Entry 8CLD (X-ray diffraction, 3.20 A resolution); this record covers chains D and E of the 6 polymer chains in the assembly.

== Chain D ==
Protein: Tubulin beta-2B chain
Organism: Bos taurus
UniProt: Q6B856 (TBB2B_BOVIN); residue numbers follow UniProt; this construct covers 1-445
Sequence (445 residues; row label = number of the first residue in the row):
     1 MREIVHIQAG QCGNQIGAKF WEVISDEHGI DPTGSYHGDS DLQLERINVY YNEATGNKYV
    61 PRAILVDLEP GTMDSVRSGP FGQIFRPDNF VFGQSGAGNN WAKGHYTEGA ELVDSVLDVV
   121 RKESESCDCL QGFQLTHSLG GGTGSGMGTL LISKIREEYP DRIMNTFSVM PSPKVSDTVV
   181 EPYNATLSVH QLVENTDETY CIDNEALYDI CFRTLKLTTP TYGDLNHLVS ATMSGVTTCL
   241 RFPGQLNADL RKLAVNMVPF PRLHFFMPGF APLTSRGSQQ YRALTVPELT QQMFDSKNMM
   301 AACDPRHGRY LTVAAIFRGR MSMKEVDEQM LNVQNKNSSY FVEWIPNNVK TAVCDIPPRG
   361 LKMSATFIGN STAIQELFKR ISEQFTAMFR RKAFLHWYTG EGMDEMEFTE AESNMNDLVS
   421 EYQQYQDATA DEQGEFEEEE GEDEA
Unresolved in the structure: 274-283, 432-445
Residues lining bound ligands:
  - BKF ((1S,2S,3S,5S,6S,16Z,18Z,20R,21S)-11-chloro-21-hydroxy-12,20-dimethoxy-2,5,9,16-tetramethyl-8,23-dioxo-4,24-dioxa-9,22-diazatetracyclo[19.3.1.1~10,14~.0~3,5~]hexacosa-10(26),11,13,16,18-pentaen-6-yl 2-methylpropanoate): Gly98, Asn99, Asn100, Lys103, Thr178, Val179, Val180, Phe394, Trp397
  - GDP (guanosine-5'-diphosphate): Gly10, Gln11, Cys12, Gln15, Ile16, Asp67, Ala97, Asn99, Ser138, Gly140, Gly141, Gly142, Thr143, Gly144, Ser145, Val169, Pro171, Val175, Ser176, Glu181, Asn204, Tyr222, Leu225, Asn226
UniProt features mapped onto this chain:
  - motif: Met1 to Ile4 (MREI motif)
  - binding site (GTP): Gln11, Glu69, Ser138, Gly142, Thr143, Gly144, Asn204, Asn226
  - binding site (Mg(2+)): Glu69
  - modified residue: Ser40 (Phosphoserine), Thr55 (Phosphothreonine), Lys58 (N6-acetyllysine), Ser172 (Phosphoserine), Thr285 (Phosphothreonine), Thr290 (Phosphothreonine), Arg318 (Omega-N-methylarginine), Glu438 (5-glutamyl polyglutamate)
  - cross-link (Glycyl lysine isopeptide (Lys-Gly)): Lys58 (interchain with G-Cter in ubiquitin), Lys324 (interchain with G-Cter in ubiquitin)

== Chain E ==
Protein: Stathmin-4
Organism: Mus musculus
UniProt: P63042 (STMN4_MOUSE); residues -43 to 145 here correspond to UniProt positions 1-189 (UniProt number = residue number + 44)
Sequence (189 residues; row label = number of the first residue in the row; numbers below 1 keep their minus sign (Met-43 is residue -43)):
   -43 MTLAAYKEKM KELPLVSLFC SCFLSDPLNK SSYKYEADTV DLNWCVISDM EVIELNKCTS
    17 GQSFEVILKP PSFDGVPEFN ASLPRRRDPS LEEIQKKLEA AEERRKYQEA ELLKHLAEKR
    77 EHEREVIQKA IEENNNFIKM AKEKLAQKME SNKENREAHL AAMLERLQEK DKHAEEVRKN
   137 KELKEEASR
Unresolved in the structure: -43 to 5, 29-43, 142-145

== Chain D / chain E interface ==
Contacting residue pairs (23):
  Tyr106(D) - His129(E)  hydrogen bond
  Tyr106(D) - Ala130(E)  hydrophobic
  Tyr106(D) - Val133(E)  hydrophobic
  Tyr106(D) - Arg134(E)  hydrogen bond (backbone-side chain)
  Ala110(D) - Arg134(E)
  Ser153(D) - Leu123(E)
  Lys154(D) - Asp127(E)  salt bridge
  Arg156(D) - Leu123(E)
  Glu157(D) - Leu120(E)
  Glu157(D) - Leu123(E)
  Glu157(D) - Gln124(E)
  Glu157(D) - Asp127(E)
  Pro160(D) - Leu116(E)  hydrophobic
  Pro160(D) - Met119(E)  hydrophobic
  Asp161(D) - Arg112(E)
  Asn195(D) - Leu123(E)
  Thr399(D) - Lys140(E)
  Gly400(D) - Lys137(E)
  Glu401(D) - Val133(E)
  Glu401(D) - Lys137(E)  salt bridge
  Gly402(D) - Val133(E)
  Gly402(D) - Asn136(E)
  Glu407(D) - His129(E)  salt bridge
Interface residues without a listed pair, chain D (16 interface residues in all): Thr107, Met403

== In short ==
Chain D and chain E form an interface of 16 and 14 residues respectively, with 2 hydrogen bonds and 3 salt
bridges. Polar contacts include Lys154(D)-Asp127(E), Glu401(D)-Lys137(E) and Glu407(D)-His129(E). Ligands of
chain D: GDP and compound BKF.
Here chain D is Tubulin beta-2B chain (Bos taurus) and chain E is Stathmin-4 (Mus musculus). Entry 8CLD
(Ansamitocin P3 bound to tubulin (T2R-TTL) complex) was determined by X-ray diffraction (same publication as
8CL9, 8CLB, 8CLC, 8CLE, 8CLF, 8CLG and 8CLH).
